6RT6 - chains B and E; structure by X-ray diffraction, 1.46 A resolution.

== Chain B ==
Molecule: YTH domain-containing protein 1
Source organism: Homo sapiens
Reference sequence: Q96MU7 (YTDC1_HUMAN); numbering as in UniProt (aligned over 345-509)
Amino-acid sequence (166 residues; each row starts with the number of its first residue):
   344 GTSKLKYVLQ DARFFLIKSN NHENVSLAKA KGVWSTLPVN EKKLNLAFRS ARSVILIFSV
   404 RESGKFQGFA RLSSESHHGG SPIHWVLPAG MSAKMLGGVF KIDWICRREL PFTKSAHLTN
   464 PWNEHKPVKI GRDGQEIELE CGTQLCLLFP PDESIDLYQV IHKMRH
Disordered / not traced: 422-425, 508-509
Differences from the reference sequence: expression tag (344)
Curated features (UniProtKB/Swiss-Prot):
  - binding site (RNA): Lys361 to Asn363, Trp377, Ser378, Trp428, Asp476
  - modified residue (Phosphoserine): Ser424, Ser435
  - mutagenesis: Lys361 (K361L: Does not affect ability to influence alternative splice site selection), Ser362 (S362A: Does not affect ability to influence alternative splice site selection), Asn367 (N367D: Abolished binding to N6-methyladenosine (m6A)-containing RNAs), Trp377 (W377A: Abolishes binding to N6-methyladenosine (m6A)-containing RNAs. Abolishes binding to m6A-containing mRNAs; when associated with A-428 ...), Leu380 (L380T: Reduced binding to N6-methyladenosine (m6A)-containing RNAs), Leu387 (L387E: Does not affect ability to influence alternative splice site selection), Leu399 (L399E: Does not affect ability to influence alternative splice site selection), Phe401 (F401D: Does not affect ability to influence alternative splice site selection), Ser402 (S402A: Does not affect ability to influence alternative splice site selection), Phe409 (F409D: Abolishes RNA-binding and ability to influence alternative splice site selection), Gly411 (G411I: Abolishes RNA-binding and ability to influence alternative splice site selection), Trp428 (W428A: Abolishes binding to N6-methyladenosine (m6A)-containing RNAs. Abolishes binding to m6A-containing mRNAs; when associated with A-377 ...), 5 further mutagenesis entries in UniProt
What the authors report for this chain:
  - binding site for the 4-nt RNA strand (chain E): Arg475 (from molecular simulation)

== Chain E ==
Molecule: 4-nt RNA strand
Sequence (4 nucleotides; each row starts with the number of its first residue; numbers below 1 keep their minus sign (G-1 is residue -1)):
    -1 GGAC
Disordered / not traced: -1 to 0
Modified positions: 6MZ (N6-methyladenosine-5'-monophosphate) at position 1

== Chain B / chain E interface ==
Residue-residue contacts - 16 pairs, chain B then chain E:
  Lys361(B) - 6MZ_1(E)  hydrogen bond to the sugar
  Lys361(B) - C2(E)  hydrogen bond to the phosphate
  Ser362(B) - 6MZ_1(E)  base contact
  Asn363(B) - 6MZ_1(E)  hydrogen bond to the sugar
  Asn367(B) - 6MZ_1(E)  hydrogen bond to the base
  Trp377(B) - 6MZ_1(E)  base contact
  Ser378(B) - 6MZ_1(E)  hydrogen bond to the base
  Arg404(B) - 6MZ_1(E)  sugar contact
  Arg404(B) - C2(E)  sugar contact
  Trp428(B) - 6MZ_1(E)  base contact
  Leu439(B) - 6MZ_1(E)  base contact
  Ile473(B) - C2(E)  base contact
  Gly474(B) - C2(E)  hydrogen bond to the base
  Arg475(B) - C2(E)  sugar contact
  Asp476(B) - 6MZ_1(E)  base contact
  Asp476(B) - C2(E)  hydrogen bond to the phosphate
Interface residues without a listed pair, chain B (17 interface residues in all): Asn364, Thr379, Leu380, Val429

== Overview ==
Chain B and chain E form an interface of 17 and 2 residues respectively; the contacts include 7 hydrogen
bonds. Polar contacts include Asn367(B)-6MZ_1(E), Ser378(B)-6MZ_1(E) and Gly474(B)-C2(E). UniProt lists 7
RNA-binding residues and 17 mutagenesis sites on chain B. The paper reports a binding site for the 4-nt RNA
strand (chain E) at Arg475(B).
Chain B is YTH domain-containing protein 1 (Homo sapiens) and chain E is a 4-nt RNA strand; the structure, The
YTH domain of YTHDC1 protein in complex with GGm6AC oligonucleotide, was determined by X-ray diffraction
together with 6RT4, 6RT5 and 6RT7 from the same study.
